PDB entry 9D45 | electron microscopy, 3.10 A resolution | chains A and C of the 3 polymer chains in the assembly

[Chain A]
Name: Protein MSN5
Organism: Saccharomyces cerevisiae
UniProt: P52918 (MSN5_YEAST); numbering as in UniProt (aligned over 1-1224)
Amino-acid sequence (1230 residues; each row starts with the number of its first residue):
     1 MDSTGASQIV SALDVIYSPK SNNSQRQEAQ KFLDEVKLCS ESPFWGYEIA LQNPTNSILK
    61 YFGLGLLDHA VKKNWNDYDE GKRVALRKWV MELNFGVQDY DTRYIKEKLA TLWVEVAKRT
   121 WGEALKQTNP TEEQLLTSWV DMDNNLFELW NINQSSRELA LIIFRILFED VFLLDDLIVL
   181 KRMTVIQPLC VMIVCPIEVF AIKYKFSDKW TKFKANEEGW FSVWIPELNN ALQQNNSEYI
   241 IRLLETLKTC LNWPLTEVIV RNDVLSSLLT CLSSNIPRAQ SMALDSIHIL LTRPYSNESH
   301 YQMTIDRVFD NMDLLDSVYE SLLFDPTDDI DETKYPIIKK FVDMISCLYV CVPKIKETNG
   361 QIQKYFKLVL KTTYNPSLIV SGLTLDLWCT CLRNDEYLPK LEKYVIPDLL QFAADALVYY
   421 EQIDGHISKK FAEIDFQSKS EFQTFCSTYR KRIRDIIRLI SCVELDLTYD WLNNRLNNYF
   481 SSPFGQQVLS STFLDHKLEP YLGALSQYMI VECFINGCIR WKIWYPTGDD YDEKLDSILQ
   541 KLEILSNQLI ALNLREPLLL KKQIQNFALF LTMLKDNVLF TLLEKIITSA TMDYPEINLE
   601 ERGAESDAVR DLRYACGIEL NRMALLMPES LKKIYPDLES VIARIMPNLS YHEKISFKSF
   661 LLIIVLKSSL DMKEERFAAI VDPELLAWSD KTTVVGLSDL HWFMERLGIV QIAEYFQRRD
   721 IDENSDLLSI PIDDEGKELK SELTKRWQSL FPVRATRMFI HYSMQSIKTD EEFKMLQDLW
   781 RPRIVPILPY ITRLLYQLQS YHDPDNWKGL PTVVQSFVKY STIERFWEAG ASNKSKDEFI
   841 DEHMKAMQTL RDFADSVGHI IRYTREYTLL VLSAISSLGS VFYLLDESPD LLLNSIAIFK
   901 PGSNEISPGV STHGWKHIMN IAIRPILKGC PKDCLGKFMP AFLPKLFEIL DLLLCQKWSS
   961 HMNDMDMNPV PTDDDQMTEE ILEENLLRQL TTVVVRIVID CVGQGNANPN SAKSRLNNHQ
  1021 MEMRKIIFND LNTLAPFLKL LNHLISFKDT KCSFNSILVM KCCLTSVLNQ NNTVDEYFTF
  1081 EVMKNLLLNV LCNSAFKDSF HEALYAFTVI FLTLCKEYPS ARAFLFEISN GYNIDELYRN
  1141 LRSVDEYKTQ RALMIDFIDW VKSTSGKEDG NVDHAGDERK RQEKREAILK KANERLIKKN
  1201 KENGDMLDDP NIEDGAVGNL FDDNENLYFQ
Unresolved in the structure: 1-4, 1165-1230
Sequence notes: expression tag (1225-1230)
From the paper describing this entry:
  - conformationally variable residues: Ser960 to Met967, Asp974 to Glu979

[Chain C]
Name: Phosphate system positive regulatory protein PHO4
Organism: Saccharomyces cerevisiae
UniProt: P07270 (PHO4_YEAST); numbering as in UniProt (aligned over 1-200)
Amino-acid sequence (202 residues; each row starts with the number of its first residue; numbers below 1 keep their minus sign (Gly-1 is residue -1)):
    -1 GSMGRTTSEG IHGFVDDLEP KSSILDKVGD FITVNTKRHD GREDFNEQND ELNSQENHNS
    59 SENGNENENE QDSLALDDLD RAFELVEGMD MDWMMPSHAH HSPATTATIK PRLLYSPLIH
   119 TQSAVPVTIS PNLVATATST TSANKVTKNK SNSSPYLNKR RGKPGPDSAT SLFELPDSVI
   179 PTPKPKPKPK QYPKVILPSN ST
Unresolved in the structure: -1 to 111, 135-200
Modified positions: Ser100, Ser114, Ser128, Ser152 (phosphoserine; SEP)
Sequence notes: expression tag (-1 to 0)
Curated features (UniProtKB/Swiss-Prot):
  - region: Met1 to Thr31 (Interaction with PHO80), Asp75 to His99 (Transcription activation domain)
  - motif: Asp75 to Leu83 (9aaTAD), Ser140 to Ser166 (Nuclear localization signal)
  - modified residue (Phosphoserine): Ser100, Ser114, Ser128, Ser152
From the paper describing this entry:
  - mutagenesis - S100A/S152A (2-fold), S114D/S128D (KDs 2-3 uM), S114E/S128E (KDs 2-3 uM): decreased binding to Protein MSN5 (chain A)
  - contacts within the chain: His118-Ala122 (backbone contact), Val123-Val125, Val125-Ile127

[Interface between chain A and chain C]
Contacting residue pairs (42):
  Arg393(A) - Ser128(C)
  Asp395(A) - Thr134(C)  hydrogen bond
  Arg458(A) - Ser128(C)
  Leu459(A) - Ser128(C)
  Asn516(A) - Thr126(C)
  Ile519(A) - Val125(C)  hydrophobic
  Arg520(A) - Ile127(C)
  Arg520(A) - Ser128(C)
  Arg520(A) - Leu131(C)
  Ile523(A) - Ile127(C)  hydrophobic
  Ile523(A) - Val132(C)
  Trp524(A) - Ala133(C)
  Trp524(A) - Thr134(C)  hydrogen bond (backbone-backbone)
  Pro526(A) - Thr134(C)
  Leu569(A) - Pro124(C)  hydrophobic
  Leu569(A) - Val125(C)
  Thr572(A) - Val123(C)
  Ile618(A) - Pro115(C)
  Ile618(A) - Ile117(C)  hydrophobic
  Arg622(A) - Ile117(C)
  Arg622(A) - Ala122(C)  hydrogen bond (side chain-backbone)
  Leu625(A) - Ile117(C)
  Leu626(A) - Ala122(C)  hydrophobic
  Leu626(A) - Val123(C)  hydrophobic
  His652(A) - Ser114(C)
  Lys667(A) - Thr119(C)  hydrogen bond
  Arg754(A) - Ser114(C)
  Arg757(A) - Ser114(C)  hydrogen bond (side chain-backbone)
  Arg757(A) - Leu116(C)
  Met758(A) - Leu116(C)  hydrophobic
  His761(A) - Leu116(C)
  His761(A) - Ile117(C)
  His761(A) - His118(C)  hydrogen bond
  Tyr762(A) - Leu116(C)
  Tyr762(A) - Ile117(C)  hydrogen bond (side chain-backbone)
  Gln765(A) - Ile117(C)
  Gln765(A) - His118(C)
  Gln765(A) - Thr119(C)  hydrogen bond (side chain-backbone)
  Tyr863(A) - Ser114(C)
  Glu866(A) - Tyr113(C)
  Tyr867(A) - Ser114(C)
  Leu870(A) - Tyr113(C)  hydrophobic
Other interface residues (no listed pair), chain A (31 interface residues in all): Ala568, His859, Ile921
Other interface residues (no listed pair), chain C (20 interface residues in all): Leu112, Gln120
The authors on this interface:
  - pairs named by the authors: Arg393(A)-Ser128(C), Arg458(A)-Ser128(C), Arg520(A)-Ser128(C), His652(A)-Ser114(C), Arg754(A)-Ser114(C), Tyr863(A)-Ser114(C), Tyr867(A)-Ser114(C)
  - interface residues, chain C: Leu112(C), Tyr113(C), Ala122(C), Ser128(C), Leu131(C), Thr134(C)
  - hot spots on chain C (mutagenesis) - S114A (KD = 250[170,370] nM), S114A/S128A (23-fold), S128A (120[90,160] nM), L131A/T134A (8-fold): decreased binding to Protein MSN5 (chain A)

[Overview]
Chain A and chain C form an interface of 31 and 20 residues respectively, with 8 hydrogen bonds. Polar pairs
include Asp395(A)-Thr134(C), Arg622(A)-Ala122(C) and Lys667(A)-Thr119(C). The authors report contacts between
Arg393(A) and Ser128(C), Arg458(A) and Ser128(C) and Arg520(A) and Ser128(C) among others. From the paper:
S100A/S152A, S114D/S128D and S114E/S128E of chain C, among others, reduce binding to Protein MSN5 (chain A);
interface residues Leu112(C), Tyr113(C) and Ala122(C) among others; 7 substitutions were tested in all.
Here chain A is Protein MSN5 and chain C is Phosphate system positive regulatory protein PHO4, both from
Saccharomyces cerevisiae. Entry 9D45 (Cryo-EM structure of yeast Exportin Msn5 bound to cargo Pho4 and RanGTP)
was determined by electron microscopy (same publication as 9D43, 9DXM and 9DZ6).
